Entry 1P4C (X-ray diffraction, 1.35 A resolution); this record covers chain A.

[Chain A]
Protein: L(+)-Mandelate Dehydrogenase
Organism: Pseudomonas putida
UniProtKB: chimeric construct of P20932, P05414: residues 1-176 from P20932 (MDLB_PSEPU) positions 1-176 (same numbers); residues 177-196 from P05414 positions 176-195 (UniProt number = residue number - 1); residues 197-374 from P20932 (MDLB_PSEPU) positions 216-393 (UniProt number = residue number + 19)
Sequence (380 residues; row label = number of the first residue in the row):
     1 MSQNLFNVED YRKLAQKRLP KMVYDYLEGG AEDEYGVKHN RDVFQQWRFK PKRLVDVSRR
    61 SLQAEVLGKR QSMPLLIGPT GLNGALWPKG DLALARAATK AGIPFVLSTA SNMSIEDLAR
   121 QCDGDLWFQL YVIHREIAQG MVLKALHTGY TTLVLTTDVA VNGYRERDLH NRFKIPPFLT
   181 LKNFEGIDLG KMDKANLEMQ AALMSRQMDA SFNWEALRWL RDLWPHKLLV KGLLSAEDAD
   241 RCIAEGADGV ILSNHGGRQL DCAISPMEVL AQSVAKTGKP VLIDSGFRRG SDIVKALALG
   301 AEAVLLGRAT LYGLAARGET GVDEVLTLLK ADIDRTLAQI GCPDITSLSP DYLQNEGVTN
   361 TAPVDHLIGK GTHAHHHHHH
Unresolved in the structure: 1-3, 357-380
Sequence notes: expression tag (375-380)
Residues lining bound ligands: FMN (flavin mononucleotide): Tyr26, Leu27, Pro79, Thr80, Gly81, Ser108, Ala110, Gln129, Tyr131, Thr156, Lys231, Ser253, His255, Gly256, Arg258, Asp284, Ser285, Gly286, Phe287, Arg288, Leu306, Gly307, Arg308, Leu311
Curated features (UniProtKB/Swiss-Prot):
  - binding site ((S)-mandelate): Tyr26, Tyr131, Arg165, His255, Arg258
  - binding site (FMN): Pro79 to Gly81, Ser108, Gln129, Thr156, Lys231, Asp284 to Arg288, Gly307, Arg308
  - active site: His255 (Proton acceptor)

[In short]
Bound to chain A: flavin mononucleotide. Curated annotation (UniProt) lists 5 (S)-mandelate-binding residues,
14 FMN-binding residues and active-site residue His255.
Chain A is L(+)-Mandelate Dehydrogenase (Pseudomonas putida); the structure, High Resolution Structure of
Oxidized Active Mutant of (S)-Mandelate Dehydrogenase, was determined by X-ray diffraction, deposited together
with 1P5B.
